4RZB - chains A and B; structure by X-ray diffraction, 1.86 A resolution.

# Chain A (and B)
Name: N-formimino-L-Glutamate Iminohydrolase
Source organism: Pseudomonas aeruginosa PAO1
Notes: chain B of this document is another copy of the same molecule, construct and numbering; everything in this record applies to it too
Reference sequence: Q9HU77 (Q9HU77_PSEAE); residues 1-453 here = UniProt positions 1-453
Sequence (453 residues; numbered 1 to 453; the number before each row is that of its first residue):
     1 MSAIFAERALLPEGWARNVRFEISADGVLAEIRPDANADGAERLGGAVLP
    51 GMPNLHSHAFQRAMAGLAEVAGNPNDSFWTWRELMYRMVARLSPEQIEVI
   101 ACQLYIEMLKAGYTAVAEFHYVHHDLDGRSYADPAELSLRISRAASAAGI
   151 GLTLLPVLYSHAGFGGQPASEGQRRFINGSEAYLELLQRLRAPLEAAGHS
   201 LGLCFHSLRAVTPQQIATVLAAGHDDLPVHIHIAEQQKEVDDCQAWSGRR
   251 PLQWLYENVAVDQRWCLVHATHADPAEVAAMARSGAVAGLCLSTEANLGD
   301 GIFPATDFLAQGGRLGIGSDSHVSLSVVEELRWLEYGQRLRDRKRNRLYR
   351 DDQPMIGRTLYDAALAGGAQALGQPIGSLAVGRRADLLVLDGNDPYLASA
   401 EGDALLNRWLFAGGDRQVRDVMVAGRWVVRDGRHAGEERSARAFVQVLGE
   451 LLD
Not modelled in the structure: 1, 453
Metal / ion sites: Zn2+: His56, His58, His232, Asp320; Hg2+ site 1 near Cys102 (its only coordinating residue here); Hg2+ site 2 near Cys243 (its only coordinating residue here)
Small-molecule neighbours: N-formimino-L-Aspartate (NFQ; N-[(E)-iminomethyl]-L-aspartic acid): His58, Gln61, Phe78, Trp81, Arg82, Met85, Tyr121, His206, Arg209, His232, Glu235, His269, Thr294, Leu298, Asp320
Swiss-Prot annotation at these positions:
  - active site (Proton acceptor): His269, Asp320
  - binding site (Zn(2+)): His56, His58, His232, Asp320
  - binding site (N-formimidoyl-L-glutamate): Gln61, Arg82, Tyr121, His206, Arg209, Glu235
  - mutagenesis: Glu235 (E235A: Reduces catalytic activity by 3 orders of magnitude; E235D/Q: Reduces catalytic activity by 4 orders of magnitude), His269 (H269A/N: Reduces catalytic activity by 5 orders of magnitude. Significant decrease in metal content; H269C: Reduces catalytic activity by 5 orders of magnitude. Slight decrease in metal content), Asp320 (D320A/C: Reduces catalytic activity by over 6 orders of magnitude. Still able to bind a significant amount of zinc)
From the paper describing this entry:
  - Hg2+ coordination: Cys102, Cys243
  - catalytic residues: Glu235, His269, Asp320 (proposed by the authors, not directly observed)

# Chain A / chain B interface
Residue-residue contacts - 132 pairs, chain A then chain B:
  Arg62(A) - Tyr396(B)  hydrogen bond
  Arg62(A) - Arg408(B)
  Arg62(A) - Ala412(B)  hydrogen bond (side chain-backbone)
  Ala63(A) - Arg408(B)  hydrogen bond (backbone-side chain)
  Met64(A) - Arg408(B)
  Ala65(A) - Arg408(B)  hydrogen bond (backbone-side chain)
  Ala65(A) - Ala412(B)
  Gly66(A) - Asn407(B)
  Gly66(A) - Ala412(B)
  Leu67(A) - Arg408(B)
  Ala68(A) - Arg345(B)  hydrogen bond (backbone-side chain)
  Ala68(A) - Asn346(B)
  Glu69(A) - Arg339(B)  salt bridge
  Glu69(A) - Arg345(B)  salt bridge
  Glu69(A) - Asn346(B)
  Glu69(A) - Met355(B)
  Glu69(A) - Ile356(B)  hydrogen bond (backbone-backbone)
  Glu69(A) - Asn407(B)  hydrogen bond (backbone-side chain)
  Glu69(A) - Phe411(B)
  Val70(A) - Asn346(B)  hydrogen bond (backbone-side chain)
  Val70(A) - Pro354(B)
  Val70(A) - Met355(B)  hydrophobic
  Ala71(A) - Asn346(B)
  Ala71(A) - Tyr349(B)  hydrophobic
  Ala71(A) - Pro354(B)  hydrogen bond (backbone-backbone)
  Pro74(A) - Arg347(B)  hydrogen bond (backbone-side chain)
  Pro74(A) - Tyr349(B)
  Asn75(A) - Lys344(B)  hydrogen bond
  Asn75(A) - Arg347(B)
  Asp76(A) - Lys344(B)
  Asp76(A) - Arg345(B)  hydrogen bond (backbone-backbone)
  Asp76(A) - Asn346(B)  hydrogen bond
  Ser77(A) - Arg345(B)
  Trp81(A) - Arg345(B)
  Glu107(A) - Tyr396(B)  hydrogen bond
  His272(A) - Arg343(B)  hydrogen bond
  Ser293(A) - Tyr336(B)
  Ala296(A) - Trp333(B)  hydrophobic
  Ala296(A) - Tyr336(B)  hydrophobic
  Ala296(A) - Arg339(B)
  Ala296(A) - Leu340(B)  hydrophobic
  Asn297(A) - Tyr336(B)  hydrogen bond
  Asn297(A) - Arg339(B)  hydrogen bond (backbone-side chain)
  Asn297(A) - Arg345(B)  hydrogen bond
  Leu298(A) - Arg345(B)
  Gly299(A) - Arg339(B)
  Gly299(A) - Arg343(B)
  Gly299(A) - Lys344(B)
  Asp300(A) - Arg343(B)
  Gly301(A) - Leu340(B)
  Gly301(A) - Arg343(B)
  Ile302(A) - Leu340(B)  hydrophobic
  Val323(A) - Tyr336(B)
  Val323(A) - Phe411(B)
  Val323(A) - Ala412(B)
  Ser324(A) - Arg332(B)  hydrogen bond
  Glu329(A) - Arg332(B)  salt bridge
  Glu329(A) - Trp333(B)  hydrogen bond
  Arg332(A) - Ser324(B)  hydrogen bond
  Arg332(A) - Glu329(B)  salt bridge
  Trp333(A) - Ala296(B)  hydrophobic
  Trp333(A) - Glu329(B)  hydrogen bond
  Trp333(A) - Trp333(B)  hydrophobic
  Tyr336(A) - Ser293(B)
  Tyr336(A) - Ala296(B)  hydrophobic
  Tyr336(A) - Asn297(B)  hydrogen bond
  Tyr336(A) - Val323(B)
  Arg339(A) - Glu69(B)  salt bridge
  Arg339(A) - Ala296(B)
  Arg339(A) - Asn297(B)  hydrogen bond (side chain-backbone)
  Arg339(A) - Gly299(B)
  Leu340(A) - Ala296(B)  hydrophobic
  Leu340(A) - Gly301(B)
  Arg343(A) - His272(B)  hydrogen bond
  Arg343(A) - Gly299(B)
  Arg343(A) - Asp300(B)  hydrogen bond (side chain-backbone)
  Arg343(A) - Gly301(B)
  Lys344(A) - Asn75(B)  hydrogen bond
  Lys344(A) - Asp76(B)
  Lys344(A) - Gly299(B)
  Arg345(A) - Ala68(B)  hydrogen bond (side chain-backbone)
  Arg345(A) - Glu69(B)  salt bridge
  Arg345(A) - Asp76(B)  hydrogen bond (backbone-backbone)
  Arg345(A) - Ser77(B)
  Arg345(A) - Trp81(B)
  Arg345(A) - Asn297(B)  hydrogen bond
  Arg345(A) - Leu298(B)
  Asn346(A) - Ala68(B)
  Asn346(A) - Glu69(B)
  Asn346(A) - Val70(B)  hydrogen bond (side chain-backbone)
  Asn346(A) - Asp76(B)  hydrogen bond
  Arg347(A) - Pro74(B)
  Tyr349(A) - Ala71(B)  hydrophobic
  Tyr349(A) - Pro74(B)
  Pro354(A) - Val70(B)
  Pro354(A) - Ala71(B)  hydrogen bond (backbone-backbone)
  Met355(A) - Glu69(B)
  Met355(A) - Val70(B)  hydrophobic
  Ile356(A) - Glu69(B)  hydrogen bond (backbone-backbone)
  Pro395(A) - Phe444(B)  hydrophobic
  Pro395(A) - Val445(B)
  Pro395(A) - Leu448(B)
  Tyr396(A) - Arg62(B)  hydrogen bond
  Tyr396(A) - Glu107(B)  hydrogen bond
  Tyr396(A) - Phe444(B)
  Ser399(A) - Val445(B)
  Ser399(A) - Leu448(B)
  Ser399(A) - Leu452(B)
  Asn407(A) - Gly66(B)
  Asn407(A) - Glu69(B)  hydrogen bond (side chain-backbone)
  Arg408(A) - Arg62(B)
  Arg408(A) - Ala63(B)  hydrogen bond (side chain-backbone)
  Arg408(A) - Met64(B)
  Arg408(A) - Ala65(B)  hydrogen bond (side chain-backbone)
  Arg408(A) - Leu67(B)
  Arg408(A) - Leu448(B)
  Phe411(A) - Glu69(B)
  Phe411(A) - Val323(B)
  Ala412(A) - Arg62(B)  hydrogen bond (backbone-side chain)
  Ala412(A) - Ala65(B)
  Ala412(A) - Gly66(B)
  Ala412(A) - Val323(B)
  Asp415(A) - Arg416(B)
  Arg416(A) - Asp415(B)
  Arg416(A) - Arg416(B)
  Phe444(A) - Pro395(B)  hydrophobic
  Phe444(A) - Tyr396(B)
  Val445(A) - Pro395(B)
  Leu448(A) - Pro395(B)
  Leu448(A) - Ser399(B)
  Leu448(A) - Arg408(B)
  Leu452(A) - Ser399(B)
Other interface residues (no listed pair), chain A (62 interface residues in all): Asn73, Phe78, Gln103, Leu292, Glu295, Ala404, Ala441
Other interface residues (no listed pair), chain B (64 interface residues in all): Asn73, Phe78, Gln103, Leu292, Glu295, Ile302, Ala398, Ala404, Arg419, Ala441

# Summary
62 residues of chain A face 64 of chain B across their interface, with 40 hydrogen bonds and 6 salt bridges.
Polar pairs include Glu69(A)-Arg339(B), Glu69(A)-Arg345(B) and Glu329(A)-Arg332(B). Bound to chain A:
N-formimino-L-Aspartate. From the paper: catalytic residues Glu235(A), His269(A) and Asp320(A); Hg2+
coordination by Cys102(A) and Cys243(A).
Chain A and chain B are both N-formimino-L-Glutamate Iminohydrolase (Pseudomonas aeruginosa PAO1); the
structure, The structure of N-formimino-L-Glutamate Iminohydrolase from Pseudomonas aeruginosa complexed with
N-formimino-L-Aspartate, SOAKED WITH MERCURY, was determined by X-ray diffraction, deposited together with
3MDU and 3MDW.
